PDB entry 3K7N | X-ray diffraction, 2.30 A resolution | chain A

Chain A:
Name: K-like
Organism: Naja Atra
Sequence (397 residues; each row starts with the number of its first residue):
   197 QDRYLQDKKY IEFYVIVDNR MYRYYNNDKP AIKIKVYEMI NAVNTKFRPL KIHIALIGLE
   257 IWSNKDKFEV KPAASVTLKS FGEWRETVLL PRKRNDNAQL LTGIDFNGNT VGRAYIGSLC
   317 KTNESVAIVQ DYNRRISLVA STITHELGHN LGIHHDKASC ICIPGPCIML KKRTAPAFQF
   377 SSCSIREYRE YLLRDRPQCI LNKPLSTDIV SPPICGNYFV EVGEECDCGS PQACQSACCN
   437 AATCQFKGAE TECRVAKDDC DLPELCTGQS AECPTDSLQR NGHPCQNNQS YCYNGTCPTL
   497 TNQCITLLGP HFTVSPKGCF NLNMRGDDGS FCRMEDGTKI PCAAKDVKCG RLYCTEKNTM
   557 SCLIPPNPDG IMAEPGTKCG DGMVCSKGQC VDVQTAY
Not modelled in the structure: 197
Disulfide bonds: Cys-316/Cys-395, Cys-356/Cys-379, Cys-358/Cys-363, Cys-411/Cys-440, Cys-422/Cys-435, Cys-424/Cys-430, Cys-434/Cys-462, Cys-449/Cys-469, Cys-456/Cys-488, Cys-481/Cys-493, Cys-500/Cys-550, Cys-515/Cys-558, Cys-528/Cys-538, Cys-545/Cys-581, Cys-575/Cys-586
Covalent attachments: N-acetylglucosamine (NAG) linked to Asn-319; glycan linked to Asn-490
Bound ions: Ca2+ site 1: Glu-208, Asp-292, Cys-395, Asn-398; Zn2+: His-345, His-351; Ca2+ site 2: Ile-410, Asn-413, Phe-415, Glu-417, Glu-420, Asp-423; Ca2+ site 3: Asp-457, Leu-458, Glu-460, Asp-472, Ser-473
Reported in the primary citation:
  - post-translational modification sites: Asn-319, Asn-490
  - specificity-determining residues: Asp-301, Asp-327, Tyr-328 (proposed by the authors, not directly observed)

Summary:
N-acetylglucosamine is covalently linked to Asn-319. Glu-208, Asp-292, Cys-395 and Asn-398 coordinate Ca2+
site 1. His-345 and His-351 coordinate Zn2+. From the paper: specificity determinants Asp-301, Asp-327 and
Tyr-328; modification sites Asn-319 and Asn-490.
Chain A is K-like (Naja Atra); the structure, Structures of two elapid snake venom metalloproteases with
distinct activities highlight the disulfide patterns in the ..., was determined by X-ray diffraction together
with 3K7L from the same study.
